PDB entry 1AHE | X-ray diffraction, 2.30 A resolution | chains A and B

== Chain A (and B) ==
Protein: Aspartate aminotransferase
Organism: Escherichia coli
Notes: EC 2.6.1.1; engineered mutation(s): V39L, K41Y, T47I, N69L, T109S, N297S; chain B of this document is another copy of the same molecule, construct and numbering; everything in this record applies to it too
UniProt: P00509 (AAT_ECOLI); the construct has insertions or renumbered stretches relative to UniProt, so the offset changes along the chain: 5-64 = UniProt 1-60; 66-126 = UniProt 61-121; 133-152 = UniProt 123-142; 154-231 = UniProt 143-220; 2 more segments
Chain sequence (396 residues; numbered 5 to 409; 9 numbers in that range are skipped by the numbering (no residue carries them; nothing is unmodelled there); the number before each row is that of its first residue):
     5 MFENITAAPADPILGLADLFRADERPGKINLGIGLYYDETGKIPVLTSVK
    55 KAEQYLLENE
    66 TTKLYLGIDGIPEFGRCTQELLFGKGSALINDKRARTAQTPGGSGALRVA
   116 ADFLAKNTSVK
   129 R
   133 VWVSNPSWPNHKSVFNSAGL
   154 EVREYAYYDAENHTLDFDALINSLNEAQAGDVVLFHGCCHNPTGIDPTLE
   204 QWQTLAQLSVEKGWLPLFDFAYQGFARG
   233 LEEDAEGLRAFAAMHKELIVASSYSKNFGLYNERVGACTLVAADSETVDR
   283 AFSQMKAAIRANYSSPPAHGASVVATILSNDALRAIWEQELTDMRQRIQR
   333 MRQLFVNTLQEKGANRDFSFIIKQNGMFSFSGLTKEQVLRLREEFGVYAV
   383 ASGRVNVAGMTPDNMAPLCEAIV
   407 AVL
Differences from the reference sequence: conflict Leu-39 (Val35 in P00509), Tyr-41 (Lys37 in P00509), Ile-47 (Thr43 in P00509), Leu-69 (Asn64 in P00509), Ser-109 (Thr104 in P00509), Ser-297 (Asn285 in P00509)
Curated features (UniProtKB/Swiss-Prot):
  - binding site (L-aspartate): Gly-38, Trp-140, Asn-194, Arg-386
  - modified residue: Lys-258 (N6-(pyridoxal phosphate)lysine)
Covalently attached groups: pyridoxal phosphate (PLP) linked to Lys-258
Small-molecule neighbours: pyridoxal phosphate (PLP): Gly-107, Gly-108, Ser-109, Leu-112, Trp-140, His-143, His-189, Asn-194, Asp-222, Ala-224, Tyr-225, Ser-255, Ser-257, Arg-266

== How chain A and chain B interact ==
Pairs across the interface - 153 pairs, chain A then chain B:
  Met-5(A) with Thr-123(B); Val-125(B), hydrophobic; Gly-183(B); Glu-249(B), hydrogen bond (backbone-side chain)
  Phe-6(A) with Phe-118(B), hydrophobic; Leu-218(B), hydrophobic; Glu-249(B), hydrogen bond (backbone-side chain); Val-273(B); Thr-279(B); Arg-282(B)
  Glu-7(A) with Arg-282(B), hydrogen bond (backbone-side chain)
  Ile-9(A) with Phe-118(B), hydrophobic; Asn-122(B); Arg-282(B), hydrogen bond (backbone-side chain); Gln-286(B)
  Thr-10(A) with Gln-286(B), hydrogen bond (backbone-side chain)
  Ala-11(A) with Arg-282(B); Ser-285(B); Gln-286(B)
  Ala-12(A) with Ser-285(B), hydrogen bond (backbone-side chain); Gln-286(B)
  Asp-15(A) with Arg-292(B), salt bridge
  Leu-18(A) with Arg-292(B)
  Ile-37(A) with Tyr-70(B), hydrophobic
  Leu-39(A) with Leu-69(B), hydrophobic; Tyr-70(B), hydrophobic
  Lys-46(A) with Thr-66(B), hydrogen bond (side chain-backbone); Thr-67(B)
  Ile-47(A) with Thr-66(B); Thr-67(B), hydrogen bond (backbone-side chain); Leu-69(B), hydrophobic
  Pro-48(A) with Thr-66(B)
  Val-49(A) with Thr-66(B); Thr-67(B)
  Lys-54(A) with Leu-60(B); Leu-61(B), hydrogen bond (side chain-backbone); Glu-64(B), hydrogen bond (side chain-backbone)
  Glu-57(A) with Leu-61(B); Glu-64(B); Lys-68(B), salt bridge
  Gln-58(A) with Leu-61(B)
  Leu-60(A) with Lys-54(B)
  Leu-61(A) with Lys-54(B), hydrogen bond (backbone-side chain); Gln-58(B)
  Glu-64(A) with Lys-54(B), hydrogen bond (backbone-side chain)
  Thr-66(A) with Ile-47(B); Pro-48(B); Val-49(B)
  Thr-67(A) with Ile-47(B), hydrogen bond (side chain-backbone); Val-49(B)
  Lys-68(A) with Glu-57(B), salt bridge; Gly-261(B); Tyr-263(B); Asn-264(B), hydrogen bond (backbone-backbone); Glu-265(B), salt bridge
  Leu-69(A) with Leu-39(B), hydrophobic; Ile-47(B), hydrophobic; Asn-264(B), hydrogen bond (backbone-side chain)
  Tyr-70(A) with Ile-37(B), hydrophobic; Leu-39(B), hydrophobic; Ser-257(B); Lys-258(B); Tyr-263(B); Asn-264(B); Arg-266(B)
  Leu-71(A) with Asn-264(B)
  Ile-73(A) with Leu-18(B), hydrophobic
  Pro-106(A) with Tyr-295(B)
  Ser-109(A) with Asn-294(B); Tyr-295(B); Ser-296(B)
  Gly-110(A) with Asn-294(B)
  Arg-113(A) with Arg-113(B); Asp-117(B), salt bridge; Ala-293(B), hydrogen bond (side chain-backbone); Asn-294(B)
  Asp-117(A) with Arg-113(B), salt bridge
  Phe-118(A) with Ile-9(B), hydrophobic
  Asn-122(A) with Ile-9(B)
  Val-125(A) with Met-5(B), hydrophobic
  Asn-142(A) with Arg-292(B)
  Ser-145(A) with Ala-293(B)
  Val-146(A) with Ala-293(B)
  Ser-149(A) with Lys-121(B); Ala-293(B)
  Gly-183(A) with Met-5(B)
  Leu-218(A) with Met-5(B), hydrophobic
  Glu-249(A) with Met-5(B), hydrogen bond (side chain-backbone); Phe-6(B), hydrogen bond (side chain-backbone); Glu-7(B)
  Ser-257(A) with Tyr-70(B)
  Lys-258(A) with Tyr-70(B)
  Gly-261(A) with Lys-68(B)
  Leu-262(A) with Lys-68(B)
  Tyr-263(A) with Lys-68(B); Tyr-70(B)
  Asn-264(A) with Lys-68(B), hydrogen bond (backbone-backbone); Leu-69(B); Tyr-70(B); Leu-71(B); Pro-298(B); Pro-299(B); Ala-300(B), hydrogen bond (backbone-backbone)
  Glu-265(A) with Lys-68(B), salt bridge; Pro-299(B); Ala-300(B); His-301(B), hydrogen bond (side chain-backbone)
  Arg-266(A) with Tyr-70(B); Tyr-295(B), hydrogen bond (side chain-backbone); Ser-296(B); Ser-297(B), hydrogen bond (side chain-backbone); Pro-298(B); Pro-299(B)
  Leu-272(A) with Phe-6(B), hydrophobic
  Val-273(A) with Phe-6(B)
  Thr-279(A) with Phe-6(B)
  Arg-282(A) with Phe-6(B); Glu-7(B), hydrogen bond (side chain-backbone); Ile-9(B), hydrogen bond (side chain-backbone); Ala-11(B)
  Ala-283(A) with Ile-9(B), hydrophobic
  Ser-285(A) with Ala-11(B); Ala-12(B), hydrogen bond (side chain-backbone)
  Gln-286(A) with Ile-9(B); Thr-10(B), hydrogen bond (side chain-backbone); Ala-11(B); Ala-12(B)
  Arg-292(A) with Asp-15(B), salt bridge; Leu-18(B); Asn-142(B), hydrogen bond (backbone-side chain)
  Ala-293(A) with Arg-113(B), hydrogen bond (backbone-side chain); Ser-145(B); Val-146(B); Ser-149(B)
  Asn-294(A) with Ser-109(B); Gly-110(B); Arg-113(B); Asn-294(B)
  Tyr-295(A) with Pro-106(B); Ser-109(B); Arg-266(B), hydrogen bond (backbone-side chain)
  Ser-296(A) with Ser-109(B); Arg-266(B)
  Ser-297(A) with Arg-266(B), hydrogen bond (backbone-side chain)
  Pro-298(A) with Asn-264(B); Arg-266(B)
  Pro-299(A) with Asn-264(B); Arg-266(B); Pro-299(B), hydrophobic
  Ala-300(A) with Asn-264(B), hydrogen bond (backbone-backbone); Glu-265(B)
  His-301(A) with Glu-265(B), hydrogen bond (backbone-side chain); His-301(B)
Interface residues without a listed pair, chain A (78 interface residues in all): Asn-8, Ile-17, Gly-38, Val-53, Thr-123, Trp-140, Leu-250, Ile-251, Ala-274, Ala-289
Interface residues without a listed pair, chain B (79 interface residues in all): Asn-8, Ile-17, Arg-25, Lys-46, Val-53, Ile-73, Leu-119, Ser-124, Ile-251, Leu-262, Leu-272, Ala-274, Ala-283, Ala-289

== In short ==
78 residues of chain A face 79 of chain B across their interface, with 33 hydrogen bonds and 8 salt bridges.
Polar pairs include Asp-15(A)/Arg-292(B), Glu-57(A)/Lys-68(B) and Lys-68(A)/Glu-265(B). Pyridoxal phosphate is
covalently linked to Lys-258(A). UniProt lists 4 L-aspartate-binding residues on chain A.
Chain A and chain B are both Aspartate aminotransferase (Escherichia coli); the structure, Aspartate
aminotransferase hexamutant, was determined by X-ray diffraction (same publication as 1AHF, 1AHG, 1AHX and
1AHY).
